Entry 5K36 (X-ray diffraction, 3.10 A resolution); this record covers chains A and K of the 13 polymer chains in the assembly.

[Chain A]
Protein: Exosome complex component RRP45
From: Saccharomyces cerevisiae (strain ATCC 204508 / S288c)
UniProtKB: Q05636 (RRP45_YEAST); numbering as in UniProt (aligned over 1-305)
Chain sequence (305 residues; numbered 1 to 305; the number before each row is that of its first residue):
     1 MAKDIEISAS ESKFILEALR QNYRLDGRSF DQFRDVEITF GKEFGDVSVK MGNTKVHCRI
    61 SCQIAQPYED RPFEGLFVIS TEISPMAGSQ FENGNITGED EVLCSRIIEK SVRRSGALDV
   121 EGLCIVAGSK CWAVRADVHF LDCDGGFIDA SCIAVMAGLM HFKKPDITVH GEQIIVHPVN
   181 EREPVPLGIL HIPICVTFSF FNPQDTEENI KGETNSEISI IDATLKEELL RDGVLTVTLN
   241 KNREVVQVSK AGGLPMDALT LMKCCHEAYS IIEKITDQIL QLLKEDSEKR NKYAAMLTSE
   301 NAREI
Disordered / not traced: 1-2, 204-215, 305
From the paper describing this entry:
  - binding site for sulfate ion: Arg303

[Chain K]
Protein: Exosome complex exonuclease DIS3
From: Saccharomyces cerevisiae (strain ATCC 204508 / S288c)
Notes: EC 3.1.13.-, 3.1.26.-
UniProtKB: Q08162 (RRP44_YEAST); residues 1-1001 here = UniProt positions 1-1001
Chain sequence (1003 residues; row label = number of the first residue in the row; numbers below 1 keep their minus sign (Ser-1 is residue -1)):
    -1 SLMSVPAIAP RRKRLADGLS VTQKVFVRSR NGGATKIVRE HYLRSDIPCL SRSCTKCPQI
    59 VVPDAQNELP KFILSDSPLE LSAPIGKHYV VLDTNVVLQA IDLLENPNCF FDVIVPQIVL
   119 DEVRNKSYPV YTRLRTLCRD SDDHKRFIVF HNEFSEHTFV ERLPNETIND RNNRAIRKTC
   179 QWYSEHLKPY DINVVLVTND RLNREAATKE VESNIITKSL VQYIELLPNA DDIRDSIPQM
   239 DSFDKDLERD TFSDFTFPEY YSTARVMGGL KNGVLYQGNI QISEYNFLEG SVSLPRFSKP
   299 VLIVGQKNLN RAFNGDQVIV ELLPQSEWKA PSSIVLDSEH FDVNDNPDIE AGDDDDNNES
   359 SSNTTVISDK QRRLLAKDAM IAQRSKKIQP TAKVVYIQRR SWRQYVGQLA PSSVDPQSSS
   419 TQNVFVILMD KCLPKVRIRT RRAAELLDKR IVISIDSWPT THKYPLGHFV RDLGTIESAQ
   479 AETEALLLEH DVEYRPFSKK VLECLPAEGH DWKAPTKLDD PEAVSKDPLL TKRKDLRDKL
   539 ICSIDPPGCV DINDALHAKK LPNGNWEVGV HIADVTHFVK PGTALDAEGA ARGTSVYLVD
   599 KRIDMLPMLL GTDLCSLKPY VDRFAFSVIW ELDDSANIVN VNFMKSVIRS REAFSYEQAQ
   659 LRIDDKTQND ELTMGMRALL KLSVKLKQKR LEAGALNLAS PEVKVHMDSE TSDPNEVEIK
   719 KLLATNSLVE EFMLLANISV ARKIYDAFPQ TAMLRRHAAP PSTNFEILNE MLNTRKNMSI
   779 SLESSKALAD SLDRCVDPED PYFNTLVRIM STRCMMAAQY FYSGAYSYPD FRHYGLAVDI
   839 YTHFTSPIRR YCDVVAHRQL AGAIGYEPLS LTHRDKNKMD MICRNINRKH RNAQFAGRAS
   899 IEYYVGQVMR NNESTETGYV IKVFNNGIVV LVPKFGVEGL IRLDNLTEDP NSAAFDEVEY
   959 KLTFVPTNSD KPRDVYVFDK VEVQVRSVMD PITSKRKAEL LLK
Disordered / not traced: -1 to 7, 238-252, 350-363, 707-709, 989-995
Differences from the reference sequence: expression tag (-1 to 0); engineered mutation Asn171 (Asp in Q08162), Asn551 (Asp in Q08162)
Ion coordination: Zn2+: Cys47, Cys52, Cys55, His184
From the paper describing this entry:
  - binding site for sulfate ion: Arg600
  - mutagenesis - R600D/D602R: decreased binding to 3' phosphate RNA
  - mutagenesis - R600D/D602R: decreased catalytic activity on 3' phosphate and 3' OH RNA substrates

[Chain A / chain K interface]
Contacting residue pairs (55; chain A residue first):
  Arg71(A) - Arg439(K)
  Phe73(A) - Thr419(K)
  Phe73(A) - Arg437(K)
  Phe73(A) - Thr438(K)
  Glu74(A) - Arg439(K)
  Asp119(A) - Arg440(K)  salt bridge
  Asp119(A) - Phe467(K)
  Glu121(A) - Thr438(K)  hydrogen bond
  Glu121(A) - Arg439(K)  hydrogen bond (side chain-backbone)
  Glu121(A) - Phe467(K)
  Gly122(A) - Val468(K)
  Cys124(A) - His466(K)  hydrogen bond (backbone-side chain)
  Ile125(A) - His466(K)  hydrogen bond (backbone-side chain)
  Ala127(A) - Asp454(K)
  Asp166(A) - Arg493(K)  salt bridge
  Val169(A) - Arg401(K)
  Val169(A) - Gln402(K)
  Gly171(A) - Arg398(K)
  Gly171(A) - Trp400(K)  hydrogen bond (backbone-backbone)
  Glu181(A) - Ser496(K)
  Arg182(A) - Glu491(K)  salt bridge
  Arg182(A) - Arg493(K)
  Arg182(A) - Glu586(K)  salt bridge
  Leu190(A) - Arg440(K)
  Leu190(A) - Glu443(K)
  Arg290(A) - Lys497(K)  hydrogen bond (backbone-side chain)
  Asn291(A) - Lys497(K)
  Tyr293(A) - Leu500(K)  hydrophobic
  Leu297(A) - Pro494(K)
  Leu297(A) - Phe495(K)  hydrogen bond (backbone-backbone)
  Leu297(A) - Ser496(K)
  Leu297(A) - Leu500(K)  hydrophobic
  Thr298(A) - Phe495(K)
  Ser299(A) - Glu491(K)
  Ser299(A) - Tyr492(K)
  Ser299(A) - Arg493(K)
  Ser299(A) - Phe495(K)
  Ser299(A) - Arg590(K)  hydrogen bond
  Ser299(A) - Arg600(K)
  Ser299(A) - Ile601(K)
  Ser299(A) - Asp602(K)  hydrogen bond (backbone-backbone)
  Glu300(A) - Tyr492(K)
  Glu300(A) - Lys599(K)  salt bridge
  Glu300(A) - Arg600(K)
  Asn301(A) - Lys599(K)
  Asn301(A) - Arg600(K)  hydrogen bond (backbone-backbone)
  Asn301(A) - Asp602(K)  hydrogen bond
  Asn301(A) - Met606(K)  hydrogen bond
  Ala302(A) - Arg600(K)
  Arg303(A) - Leu596(K)  hydrogen bond (side chain-backbone)
  Arg303(A) - Val597(K)
  Arg303(A) - Asp598(K)  hydrogen bond (backbone-backbone)
  Arg303(A) - Lys599(K)
  Arg303(A) - Arg600(K)
  Arg303(A) - Lys702(K)
Also at the interface, not in a pair above, chain A (30 interface residues in all): Val126, His170, Glu172, Met296, Glu304
Also at the interface, not in a pair above, chain K (37 interface residues in all): Val499, Gly546, Tyr595, Pro605

[Overview]
30 residues of chain A face 37 of chain K across their interface; the contacts include 14 hydrogen bonds and 5
salt bridges. Polar contacts include Asp119(A)-Arg440(K), Asp166(A)-Arg493(K) and Arg182(A)-Glu491(K). The
paper reports a binding site for sulfate ion at Arg303(A) and Arg600(K); R600D/D602R of chain K reduce binding
to 3' phosphate RNA.
Here chain A is Exosome complex component RRP45 and chain K is Exosome complex exonuclease DIS3, both from
Saccharomyces cerevisiae (strain ATCC 204508 / S288c). Entry 5K36 (Structure of an eleven component nuclear
RNA exosome complex bound to RNA) was determined by X-ray diffraction.
